3M2R - chains E and F of the 6 polymer chains in the assembly; structure by X-ray diffraction, 1.30 A resolution.

# Chain E
Molecule: Methyl-coenzyme M reductase I subunit beta
From: Methanothermobacter marburgensis
Notes: EC 2.8.4.1
UniProtKB: P11560 (MCRB_METTM); numbering as in UniProt (aligned over 2-443)
Amino-acid sequence (442 residues; each row starts with the number of its first residue):
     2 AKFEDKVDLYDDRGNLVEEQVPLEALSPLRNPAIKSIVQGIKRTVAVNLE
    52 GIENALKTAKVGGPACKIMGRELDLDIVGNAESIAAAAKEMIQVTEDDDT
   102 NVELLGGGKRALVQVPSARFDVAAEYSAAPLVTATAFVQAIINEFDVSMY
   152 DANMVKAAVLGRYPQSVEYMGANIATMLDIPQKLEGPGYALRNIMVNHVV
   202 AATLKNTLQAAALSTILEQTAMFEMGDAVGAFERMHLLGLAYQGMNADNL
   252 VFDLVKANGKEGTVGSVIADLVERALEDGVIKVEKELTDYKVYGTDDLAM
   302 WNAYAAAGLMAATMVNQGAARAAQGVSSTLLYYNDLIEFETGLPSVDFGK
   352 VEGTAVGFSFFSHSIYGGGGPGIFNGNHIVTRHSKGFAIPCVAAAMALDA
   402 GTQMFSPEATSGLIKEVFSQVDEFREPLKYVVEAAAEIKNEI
UniProt features mapped onto this chain:
  - binding site (coenzyme M): Tyr-367
  - binding site (coenzyme B): Gly-369
Residues lining bound ligands:
  - 1-thioethanesulfonic acid (COM): Phe-361, Ser-365, Tyr-367
  - factor 430 (F43): Ser-365, Ile-366, Tyr-367
  - Coenzyme B / TPZ: Phe-361, Phe-362, Tyr-367, Gly-368, Gly-369, His-379, Ile-380, Val-381

# Chain F
Molecule: Methyl-coenzyme M reductase I subunit gamma
From: Methanothermobacter marburgensis
Notes: EC 2.8.4.1
UniProtKB: P11562 (MCRG_METTM); residues 2-249 here = UniProt positions 2-249
Amino-acid sequence (248 residues; numbered 2 to 249; the number before each row is that of its first residue):
     2 AQYYPGTTKVAQNRRNFCNPEYELEKLREISDEDVVKILGHRAPGEEYPS
    52 VHPPLEEMDEPEDAIREMVEPIDGAKAGDRVRYIQFTDSMYFAPAQPYVR
   102 SRAYLCRYRGADAGTLSGRQIIETRERDLEKISKELLETEFFDPARSGVR
   152 GKSVHGHSLRLDEDGMMFDMLRRQIYNKDTGRVEMVKNQIGDELDEPVDL
   202 GEPLDEETLMEKTTIYRVDGEAYRDDVEAVEIMQRIHVLRSQGGFNLE
Not modelled in the structure: 248-249
UniProt features mapped onto this chain:
  - binding site (coenzyme M): Arg-120
Metal / ion sites: Mg2+ near Glu-30 (its only coordinating residue here)
Residues lining bound ligands: factor 430 (F43): Leu-117, Ser-118, Gly-119, Arg-120, Lys-153, Ser-154, Val-155, His-156, Gly-157, His-158

# Interface between chain E and chain F
Pairs across the interface - 119 pairs, chain E then chain F:
  Asp-13(E) / Ala-65(F)
  Arg-14(E) / Glu-63(F)  salt bridge
  Arg-14(E) / Asp-64(F)
  Arg-14(E) / Ala-65(F)
  Arg-14(E) / Glu-68(F)  salt bridge
  Lys-206(E) / Asp-64(F)
  Lys-206(E) / Arg-67(F)  hydrogen bond (backbone-side chain)
  Asn-207(E) / Asp-64(F)
  Thr-208(E) / Asp-64(F)  hydrogen bond
  Thr-208(E) / Ile-66(F)
  Thr-208(E) / Arg-67(F)  hydrogen bond
  Leu-209(E) / Ile-66(F)  hydrophobic
  Phe-233(E) / Gly-244(F)
  Phe-233(E) / Gly-245(F)
  Phe-233(E) / Phe-246(F)
  Phe-233(E) / Asn-247(F)
  Phe-253(E) / Ala-65(F)  hydrophobic
  Phe-253(E) / Met-69(F)  hydrophobic
  Val-256(E) / Met-69(F)  hydrophobic
  Val-256(E) / Val-70(F)  hydrophobic
  Lys-257(E) / Met-69(F)
  Asn-259(E) / Arg-110(F)
  Gly-260(E) / Met-69(F)
  Gly-260(E) / Val-70(F)
  Gly-260(E) / Glu-71(F)  hydrogen bond (backbone-backbone)
  Gly-260(E) / Arg-110(F)  hydrogen bond (backbone-side chain)
  Lys-261(E) / Met-69(F)
  Lys-261(E) / Glu-71(F)
  Lys-261(E) / Arg-110(F)  hydrogen bond (backbone-side chain)
  Glu-262(E) / Arg-110(F)  hydrogen bond (backbone-side chain)
  Gly-263(E) / Arg-110(F)  hydrogen bond (backbone-side chain)
  Thr-264(E) / Leu-106(F)
  Thr-264(E) / Cys-107(F)  hydrogen bond (side chain-backbone)
  Thr-264(E) / Tyr-109(F)
  Val-265(E) / Leu-106(F)  hydrogen bond (backbone-backbone)
  Gly-266(E) / Leu-106(F)  hydrogen bond (backbone-backbone)
  Gly-266(E) / Cys-107(F)
  Glu-285(E) / Arg-236(F)  salt bridge
  Lys-286(E) / Glu-232(F)  salt bridge
  Leu-288(E) / Glu-229(F)
  Leu-288(E) / Glu-232(F)
  Leu-288(E) / Ile-233(F)  hydrophobic
  Thr-289(E) / Thr-8(F)
  Thr-289(E) / Glu-229(F)  hydrogen bond
  Tyr-291(E) / Gln-3(F)
  Tyr-291(E) / Tyr-5(F)
  Tyr-291(E) / Pro-6(F)
  Tyr-291(E) / Ile-233(F)  hydrophobic
  Lys-292(E) / Gln-3(F)  hydrogen bond (backbone-side chain)
  Val-293(E) / Ile-233(F)  hydrophobic
  Val-293(E) / Arg-236(F)
  Tyr-294(E) / Gln-3(F)
  Tyr-294(E) / Arg-236(F)  hydrogen bond (backbone-side chain)
  Met-315(E) / Ile-66(F)  hydrophobic
  Met-315(E) / Val-70(F)
  Val-316(E) / Val-70(F)
  Asn-317(E) / Arg-110(F)
  Asn-317(E) / Gly-111(F)  hydrogen bond (side chain-backbone)
  Asn-317(E) / Ala-112(F)  hydrogen bond (side chain-backbone)
  Gly-319(E) / Val-70(F)
  Ala-320(E) / Val-70(F)
  Ala-320(E) / Glu-71(F)
  Ala-320(E) / Pro-72(F)
  Ala-320(E) / Ile-73(F)  hydrogen bond (backbone-backbone)
  Ala-320(E) / Ala-76(F)
  Ala-320(E) / Arg-110(F)
  Ala-321(E) / Ala-76(F)
  Ala-321(E) / Gly-111(F)
  Ala-321(E) / Arg-126(F)  hydrogen bond (backbone-side chain)
  Arg-322(E) / Leu-56(F)
  Arg-322(E) / Glu-61(F)  salt bridge
  Arg-322(E) / Arg-67(F)  hydrogen bond (side chain-backbone)
  Arg-322(E) / Val-70(F)  hydrogen bond (side chain-backbone)
  Arg-322(E) / Pro-72(F)
  Arg-322(E) / Arg-126(F)  hydrogen bond (backbone-side chain)
  Gln-325(E) / Val-82(F)
  Gln-325(E) / Asp-113(F)  hydrogen bond
  Gln-325(E) / Glu-124(F)  hydrogen bond
  Gly-326(E) / Asp-113(F)
  Ser-329(E) / Leu-106(F)
  Ser-329(E) / Asp-113(F)
  Ser-329(E) / Ala-114(F)  hydrogen bond (side chain-backbone)
  Tyr-333(E) / Tyr-99(F)
  Tyr-333(E) / Ser-102(F)
  Tyr-333(E) / Leu-106(F)  hydrophobic
  Tyr-333(E) / Ala-114(F)
  Tyr-333(E) / Thr-116(F)  hydrogen bond
  Asp-336(E) / Arg-103(F)  salt bridge
  Leu-337(E) / Arg-103(F)
  Leu-337(E) / Cys-107(F)  hydrophobic
  Glu-339(E) / Ile-237(F)
  Glu-339(E) / Arg-241(F)  salt bridge
  Phe-340(E) / Tyr-4(F)
  Phe-340(E) / Tyr-5(F)  hydrophobic
  Phe-340(E) / Pro-6(F)
  Phe-340(E) / Arg-103(F)
  Phe-340(E) / Met-234(F)  hydrophobic
  Glu-341(E) / Ala-2(F)
  Glu-341(E) / Gln-3(F)  hydrogen bond (side chain-backbone)
  Glu-341(E) / Tyr-4(F)  hydrogen bond (side chain-backbone)
  Gly-343(E) / Arg-236(F)  hydrogen bond (backbone-side chain)
  Gly-343(E) / Ile-237(F)
  Gly-343(E) / Leu-240(F)
  Leu-344(E) / Ile-237(F)
  Phe-349(E) / Arg-241(F)
  Phe-349(E) / Gly-244(F)
  Phe-349(E) / Gly-245(F)
  Gly-350(E) / Arg-241(F)
  Glu-353(E) / Arg-241(F)  salt bridge
  His-364(E) / Asp-113(F)  salt bridge
  His-364(E) / Glu-124(F)  salt bridge
  Ala-398(E) / Arg-67(F)  hydrogen bond (backbone-side chain)
  Leu-399(E) / Arg-67(F)
  Ala-401(E) / His-53(F)
  Ala-401(E) / Leu-56(F)  hydrophobic
  Ala-401(E) / Met-59(F)
  Gly-402(E) / Val-52(F)
  Gly-402(E) / His-53(F)
  Thr-403(E) / Arg-126(F)
Also at the interface, not in a pair above, chain E (63 interface residues in all): Leu-205, Asp-290, Gly-295, Gln-318, Ala-323, Ser-328, Thr-330, Pro-345, Ser-346, Asp-400
Also at the interface, not in a pair above, chain F (53 interface residues in all): Cys-19, Pro-62, Arg-108

# In short
63 residues of chain E face 53 of chain F across their interface, with 29 hydrogen bonds and 10 salt bridges.
Among the polar pairs are Arg-14(E)/Glu-63(F), Arg-14(E)/Glu-68(F) and Glu-285(E)/Arg-236(F). Factor 430 is
bound between chain E and chain F.
Here chain E is Methyl-coenzyme M reductase I subunit beta and chain F is Methyl-coenzyme M reductase I
subunit gamma, both from Methanothermobacter marburgensis. Entry 3M2R (Structural Insight into Methyl-Coenzyme
M Reductase Chemistry using Coenzyme B Analogues) was determined by X-ray diffraction (same publication as
3M1V, 3M2U, 3M2V, 3M30 and 3M32).
